PDB entry 4LS7 | X-ray diffraction, 1.67 A resolution | chains A and B

Chain A (and B):
Protein: 3-oxoacyl-[acyl-carrier-protein] synthase 2
Organism: Bacillus subtilis subsp. subtilis
Notes: EC 2.3.1.179; chain B of this document is another copy of the same molecule, construct and numbering; everything in this record applies to it too
UniProt: O34340 (FABF_BACSU); residues 0-412 here correspond to UniProt positions 1-413 (UniProt number = residue number + 1)
Sequence (426 residues; row label = number of the first residue in the row; numbers below 1 keep their minus sign (Met-13 is residue -13)):
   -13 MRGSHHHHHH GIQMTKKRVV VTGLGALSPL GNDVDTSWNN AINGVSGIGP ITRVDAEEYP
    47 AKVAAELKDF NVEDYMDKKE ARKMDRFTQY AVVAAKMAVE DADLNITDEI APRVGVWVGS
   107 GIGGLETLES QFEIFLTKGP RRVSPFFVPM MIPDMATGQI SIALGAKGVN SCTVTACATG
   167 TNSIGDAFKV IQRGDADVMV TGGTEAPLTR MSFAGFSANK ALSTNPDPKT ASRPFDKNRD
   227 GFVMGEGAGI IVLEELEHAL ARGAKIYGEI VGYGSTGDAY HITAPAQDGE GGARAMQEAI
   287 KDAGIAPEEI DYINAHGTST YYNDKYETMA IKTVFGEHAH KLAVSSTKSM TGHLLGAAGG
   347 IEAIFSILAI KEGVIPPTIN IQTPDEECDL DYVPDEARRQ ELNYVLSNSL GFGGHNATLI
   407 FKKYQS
Not modelled in the structure: -13 to -1 (chain B: -13 to -3, 412)
Construct notes: initiating methionine (-13); expression tag (-12 to -1)
Ion coordination: K+ site 1: Lys206, Leu208, Asp226; K+ site 2: Asn300, Ala301, Glu348, Ser393, Asn394
Small-molecule neighbours:
  - Cerulenin (1X9), molecule 1: Gly107, Ile108, Leu111, Ala162, Cys163, Glu191, Ser198, Phe202, Phe228, His302, Thr304, His339, Leu341, Leu396, Gly397, Phe398
  - Cerulenin (1X9), molecule 2: Val134, Met137, Ile138
Reported in the primary citation:
  - binding site for Cerulenin: Cys163
  - conformationally variable residues (loop rearrangement): Ile108, Phe398
  - catalytic residues: Cys163 (citing earlier work)
  - mutagenesis - I108M: increased growth

Chain A / chain B interface:
Contacting residue pairs (135; chain A residue first):
  Met0(A) - Met0(B)  hydrogen bond (backbone-backbone)
  Thr1(A) - Ile-2(B)
  Lys2(A) - Ile-2(B)  hydrogen bond (backbone-backbone)
  Lys2(A) - Gln-1(B)
  Lys2(A) - Met0(B)
  Glu44(A) - Pro126(B)
  Glu44(A) - Arg127(B)  hydrogen bond (backbone-side chain)
  Tyr45(A) - Phe121(B)
  Tyr45(A) - Pro126(B)  hydrophobic
  Pro46(A) - Arg127(B)
  Trp103(A) - Asp172(B)
  Ile108(A) - Met137(B)  hydrophobic
  Leu111(A) - Leu114(B)  hydrophobic
  Leu114(A) - Leu114(B)  hydrophobic
  Glu115(A) - Phe118(B)
  Gln117(A) - Met197(B)
  Phe118(A) - Glu115(B)
  Phe118(A) - Phe118(B)  hydrophobic
  Phe118(A) - Glu119(B)
  Phe118(A) - Arg196(B)
  Phe118(A) - Met197(B)  hydrophobic
  Glu119(A) - Leu122(B)
  Phe121(A) - Tyr45(B)
  Phe121(A) - Arg196(B)
  Phe121(A) - Met197(B)  hydrophobic
  Leu122(A) - Glu119(B)
  Leu122(A) - Leu122(B)  hydrophobic
  Pro126(A) - Glu44(B)
  Pro126(A) - Tyr45(B)  hydrophobic
  Pro126(A) - Ala200(B)  hydrophobic
  Arg127(A) - Glu44(B)
  Arg127(A) - Pro46(B)
  Val129(A) - Ala200(B)  hydrophobic
  Val129(A) - Ala204(B)
  Ser130(A) - Ala204(B)
  Pro131(A) - Ala204(B)
  Pro131(A) - Asn205(B)
  Phe133(A) - Met197(B)
  Phe133(A) - Gly201(B)
  Val134(A) - Gly201(B)
  Val134(A) - Phe202(B)  hydrophobic
  Pro135(A) - Thr269(B)
  Met137(A) - Ile108(B)  hydrophobic
  Pro139(A) - Val160(B)  hydrophobic
  Asp140(A) - Val160(B)
  Asp140(A) - Thr161(B)
  Asp140(A) - Ala162(B)
  Asp140(A) - Phe398(B)
  Asp140(A) - His401(B)  salt bridge
  Met141(A) - Ile268(B)  hydrophobic
  Met141(A) - Gly399(B)
  Gly144(A) - Gly399(B)
  Gln145(A) - Ile268(B)
  Ser147(A) - Ala265(B)
  Ile148(A) - Ala265(B)
  Ile148(A) - Tyr266(B)
  Ile148(A) - His267(B)
  Ile148(A) - Ile268(B)
  Gly151(A) - Ala265(B)
  Ala152(A) - Ala265(B)
  Lys153(A) - Thr262(B)
  Lys153(A) - Gly263(B)  hydrogen bond (backbone-backbone)
  Lys153(A) - Asp264(B)
  Lys153(A) - Ala265(B)
  Lys153(A) - Arg280(B)  hydrogen bond (backbone-side chain)
  Gly154(A) - Ser261(B)
  Gly154(A) - Thr262(B)
  Gly154(A) - Gly263(B)  hydrogen bond (backbone-backbone)
  Val155(A) - Ser261(B)
  Asn156(A) - Ser261(B)  hydrogen bond (backbone-side chain)
  Asn156(A) - Thr262(B)
  Asn156(A) - Gly263(B)
  Asn156(A) - His401(B)  hydrogen bond
  Ser157(A) - Thr159(B)
  Ser157(A) - Thr161(B)
  Cys158(A) - Thr159(B)
  Cys158(A) - Val160(B)  hydrogen bond (backbone-backbone)
  Cys158(A) - Thr161(B)
  Thr159(A) - Ser157(B)
  Thr159(A) - Cys158(B)
  Val160(A) - Asp140(B)
  Val160(A) - Cys158(B)  hydrogen bond (backbone-backbone)
  Val160(A) - Val160(B)  hydrophobic
  Thr161(A) - Asp140(B)
  Thr161(A) - Ser157(B)
  Thr161(A) - Cys158(B)
  Ala162(A) - Asp140(B)  hydrogen bond (backbone-side chain)
  Asp172(A) - Trp103(B)
  Lys175(A) - Arg179(B)
  Arg179(A) - Met0(B)
  Arg179(A) - Lys175(B)
  Arg196(A) - Phe118(B)
  Arg196(A) - Phe121(B)
  Arg196(A) - Leu122(B)
  Met197(A) - Gln117(B)
  Met197(A) - Phe118(B)  hydrophobic
  Met197(A) - Phe121(B)  hydrophobic
  Met197(A) - Phe133(B)
  Ala200(A) - Phe121(B)  hydrophobic
  Ala200(A) - Val129(B)  hydrophobic
  Gly201(A) - Phe133(B)
  Gly201(A) - Val134(B)
  Phe202(A) - Val134(B)  hydrophobic
  Ser203(A) - Arg127(B)
  Ala204(A) - Val129(B)
  Ala204(A) - Ser130(B)
  Ala204(A) - Pro131(B)
  Asn205(A) - Pro131(B)
  Ser261(A) - Gly154(B)
  Ser261(A) - Val155(B)
  Ser261(A) - Asn156(B)  hydrogen bond (side chain-backbone)
  Thr262(A) - Lys153(B)
  Thr262(A) - Gly154(B)
  Thr262(A) - Asn156(B)  hydrogen bond (backbone-side chain)
  Gly263(A) - Lys153(B)  hydrogen bond (backbone-backbone)
  Gly263(A) - Gly154(B)  hydrogen bond (backbone-backbone)
  Gly263(A) - Asn156(B)
  Asp264(A) - Lys153(B)
  Ala265(A) - Ser147(B)
  Ala265(A) - Ile148(B)
  Ala265(A) - Gly151(B)
  Ala265(A) - Ala152(B)
  Ala265(A) - Lys153(B)
  Tyr266(A) - Ile148(B)
  His267(A) - Ile148(B)
  Ile268(A) - Phe132(B)  hydrophobic
  Ile268(A) - Met141(B)  hydrophobic
  Ile268(A) - Gln145(B)
  Ile268(A) - Ile148(B)
  Arg280(A) - Lys153(B)  hydrogen bond (side chain-backbone)
  Phe398(A) - Val134(B)  hydrophobic
  Phe398(A) - Asp140(B)
  Gly399(A) - Gly144(B)
  His401(A) - Asp140(B)  salt bridge
  His401(A) - Asn156(B)  hydrogen bond
Other interface residues (no listed pair), chain A (75 interface residues in all): Pro98, Gly107, Phe132, Ile138, Thr143, Gln178, Thr269, Glu276
Other interface residues (no listed pair), chain B (72 interface residues in all): Pro98, Gly107, Leu111, Pro135, Ile138, Pro139, Thr143

In short:
Chain A and chain B form an interface of 75 and 72 residues respectively; the contacts include 17 hydrogen
bonds and 2 salt bridges. Polar contacts include Asp140(A)-His401(B), Glu44(A)-Arg127(B) and
Lys153(A)-Arg280(B). Ligands of chain A: Cerulenin. The paper reports the catalytic residue Cys163(A); I108M
of chain A increases growth.
Both chains are 3-oxoacyl-[acyl-carrier-protein] synthase 2 (Bacillus subtilis subsp. subtilis). Entry 4LS7
(Crystal structure of Bacillus subtilis beta-ketoacyl-ACP synthase II (FabF) in a non-covalent complex with
cerulenin) was determined by X-ray diffraction (same publication as 4LS5, 4LS6 and 4LS8).
